Entry 6ZHL (X-ray diffraction, 1.94 A resolution); this record covers chain A.

[Chain A]
Molecule: Small ribosomal subunit biogenesis GTPase RsgA
From: Staphylococcus aureus (strain USA300)
Notes: EC 3.6.1.-
UniProt: A0A0H2XJQ2 (A0A0H2XJQ2_STAA3); residues 8-291 here correspond to UniProt positions 2-285 (UniProt number = residue number - 6)
Amino-acid sequence (311 residues; each row starts with the number of its first residue; numbers below 1 keep their minus sign (Met-19 is residue -19)):
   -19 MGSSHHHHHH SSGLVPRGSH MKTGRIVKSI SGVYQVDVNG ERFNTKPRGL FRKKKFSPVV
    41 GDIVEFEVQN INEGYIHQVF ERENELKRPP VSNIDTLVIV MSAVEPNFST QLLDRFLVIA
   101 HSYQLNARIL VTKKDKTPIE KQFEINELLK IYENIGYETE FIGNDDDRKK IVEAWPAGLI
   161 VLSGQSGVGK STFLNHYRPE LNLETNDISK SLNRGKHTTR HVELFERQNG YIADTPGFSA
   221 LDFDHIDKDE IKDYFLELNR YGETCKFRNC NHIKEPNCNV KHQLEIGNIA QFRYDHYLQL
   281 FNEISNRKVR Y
Disordered / not traced: -19 to 0, 181-200, 289-291
Differences from the reference sequence: initiating methionine (-19); expression tag (-18 to 7)
Ion coordination: Zn2+: Cys245, Cys250, His252, Cys258
Residues lining bound ligands: guanosine-5',3'-tetraphosphate (G4P): Thr112, Lys113, Asp115, Lys116, Ile142, Gly143, Asn144, Arg148, Gln165, Ser166, Gly167, Val168, Gly169, Lys170, Ser171, Thr172
What the authors report for this chain:
  - binding site for guanosine-5',3'-tetraphosphate: Lys113, Asp115, Lys116, Gly167, Val168, Gly169, Lys170, Ser171
  - conformationally variable residues (order/disorder transition): Leu181 to Arg200

[In short]
Ligands of chain A: guanosine-5',3'-tetraphosphate. Cys245, Cys250, His252 and Cys258 coordinate Zn2+. From
the paper: a binding site for guanosine-5',3'-tetraphosphate at Lys113, Asp115 and Lys116 among others;
conformational variability at Leu181.
Chain A is Small ribosomal subunit biogenesis GTPase RsgA (Staphylococcus aureus (strain USA300)); the
structure, Crystal Structure of Staphylococcus aureus RsgA bound to ppGpp, was determined by X-ray
diffraction, deposited together with 6ZJO and 6ZHM.
